PDB entry 5F9U | X-ray diffraction, 1.85 A resolution | chain A

Chain A:
Molecule: Lysozyme C
From: Gallus gallus
Notes: EC 3.2.1.17
UniProtKB: P00698 (LYSC_CHICK); residues 1-129 here correspond to UniProt positions 19-147 (UniProt number = residue number + 18)
Amino-acid sequence (129 residues; each row starts with the number of its first residue):
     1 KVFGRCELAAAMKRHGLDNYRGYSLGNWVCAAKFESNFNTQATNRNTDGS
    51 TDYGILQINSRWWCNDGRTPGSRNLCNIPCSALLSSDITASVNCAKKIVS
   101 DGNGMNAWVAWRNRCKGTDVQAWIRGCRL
Disulfide bonds: Cys6-Cys127, Cys30-Cys115, Cys64-Cys80, Cys76-Cys94
Bound ions: Cisplatin Pt site 1: Arg14, His15; Cisplatin Pt site 2 near His15 (its only coordinating residue here)
Residues lining bound ligands:
  - Cisplatin (CPT), molecule 1: Ala11, Arg14, His15, Ser86, Asp87, Ile88
  - Cisplatin (CPT), molecule 2: Arg14, His15, Thr89, Val92, Asn93
Curated features (UniProtKB/Swiss-Prot):
  - active site: Glu35, Asp52
  - binding site (substrate): Asp101

In short:
Chain A binds Cisplatin. The Cisplatin Pt site 1 is built by Arg14 and His15. UniProt lists active-site
residues Glu35 and Asp52 and substrate-binding residue Asp101.
Chain A is Lysozyme C (Gallus gallus); the structure, X-ray structure of the adduct between hen egg white
lysozyme and cisplatin upon 24 hours of ..., was determined by X-ray diffraction together with 5F9X and 5FCP
from the same study.
